Entry 1R0B (X-ray diffraction, 2.90 A resolution); this record covers chains C and D of the 12 polymer chains in the assembly.

[Chain C (and D)]
Name: Aspartate carbamoyltransferase catalytic chain
Source organism: Escherichia coli
Notes: EC 2.1.3.2; chain D of this document is another copy of the same molecule, construct and numbering; everything in this record applies to it too
UniProtKB: P0A786 (PYRB_ECOLI); residues 1-310 here = UniProt positions 1-310
Amino-acid sequence (310 residues; numbered 1 to 310; the number before each row is that of its first residue):
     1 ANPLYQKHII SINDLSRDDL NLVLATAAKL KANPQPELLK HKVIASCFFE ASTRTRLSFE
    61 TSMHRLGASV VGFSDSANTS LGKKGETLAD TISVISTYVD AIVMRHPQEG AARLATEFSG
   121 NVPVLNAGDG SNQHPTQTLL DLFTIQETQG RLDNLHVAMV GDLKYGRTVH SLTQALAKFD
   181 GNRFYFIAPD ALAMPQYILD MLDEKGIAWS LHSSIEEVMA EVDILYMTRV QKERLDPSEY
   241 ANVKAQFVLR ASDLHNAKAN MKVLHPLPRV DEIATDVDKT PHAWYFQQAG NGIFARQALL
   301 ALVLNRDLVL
Residues lining bound ligands: citrate anion (FLC): Thr55, Arg105, His134, Gln137, Arg167, Thr168, Thr228, Arg229, Gln231, Pro266, Pro268

[Chain C / chain D interface]
Pairs across the interface (5; chain C residue first):
  Ser238(C) with Ala241(D)
  Tyr240(C) with Pro237(D); Ser238(D); Tyr240(D), hydrophobic
  Ala241(C) with Ser238(D), hydrogen bond (backbone-backbone)
Other interface residues (no listed pair), chain C (4 interface residues in all): Pro237
Other interface residues (no listed pair), chain D (5 interface residues in all): Glu239

[Overview]
4 residues of chain C face 5 of chain D across their interface, with 1 hydrogen bond. The hydrogen-bonded pair
Ala241(C)-Ser238(D) is a backbone contact. Ligands of chain C: citrate anion.
Chain C and chain D are both Aspartate carbamoyltransferase catalytic chain (Escherichia coli); the structure,
Aspartate Transcarbamylase (ATCase) of Escherichia coli: A New Crystalline R State Bound to PALA, or to ...,
was determined by X-ray diffraction, deposited together with 1Q95.
